PDB entry 8VNF | X-ray diffraction, 1.50 A resolution | chains C and A of the 4 polymer chains in the assembly

[Chain C]
Molecule: 21-nt DNA strand
Sequence (21 nucleotides; each row starts with the number of its first residue):
   401 TTGACTCTCT TAAGAGAGTC A
Metal / ion sites: Mn2+: DA413, DG414 (shared with 1 residue of chain B); Na+: DA413, DG414 (shared with 1 residue of chain B)

[Chain A]
Molecule: Intron-encoded endonuclease I-PpoI
Source organism: Physarum polycephalum
Notes: EC 3.1.-.-
UniProt: Q94702 (PPO1_PHYPO); numbering as in UniProt (aligned over 2-163)
Chain sequence (162 residues; row label = number of the first residue in the row):
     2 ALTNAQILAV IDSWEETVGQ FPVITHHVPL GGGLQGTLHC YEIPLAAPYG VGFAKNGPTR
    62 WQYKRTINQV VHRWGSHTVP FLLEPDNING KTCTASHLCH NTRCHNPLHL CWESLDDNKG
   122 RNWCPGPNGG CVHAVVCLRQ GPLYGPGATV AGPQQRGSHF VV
Metal / ion sites: Zn2+ site 1: Cys41, Cys100, Cys105, His110; Mn2+: Asn119 (shared with 2 residues of chain D); Na+: Asn119 (shared with 2 residues of chain D); Zn2+ site 2: Cys125, Cys132, His134, Cys138
Reported in the primary citation:
  - catalytic residues: His98
  - mutagenesis - H78A/H98A, H98A: decreased catalytic activity
  - mutagenesis - H78A: unchanged catalytic activity

[How chain C and chain A interact]
Pairs across the interface (19; chain C residue first):
  DT401(C) with Thr67(A), phosphate contact
  DT402(C) with Arg66(A), salt bridge to the phosphate; Thr67(A), base contact; Val72(A), base contact
  DG403(C) with Val52(A), phosphate contact; Gly53(A), hydrogen bond to the phosphate; Lys65(A), hydrogen bond to the base
  DA404(C) with Ala48(A), phosphate contact; Pro49(A), phosphate contact; Ala55(A), base contact; Lys65(A), base contact
  DC405(C) with Ala48(A), phosphate contact; Lys56(A), base contact
  DT406(C) with Lys56(A), base contact; Asn57(A), base contact
  DC407(C) with Asn57(A), hydrogen bond to the base
  DT411(C) with Leu116(A), base contact; Lys120(A), hydrogen bond to the base
  DA412(C) with Asp117(A), sugar contact
Also at the interface, not in a pair above, chain C (11 interface residues in all): DT408, DT410
Also at the interface, not in a pair above, chain A (17 interface residues in all): Tyr50, Phe54, Arg74

[Summary]
11 residues of chain C face 17 of chain A across their interface; the contacts include 4 hydrogen bonds and 1
salt bridge. Polar contacts include DG403(C)-Lys65(A), DC407(C)-Asn57(A) and DT411(C)-Lys120(A). DA413(C) and
DG414(C) coordinate Mn2+. From the paper: the catalytic residue His98(A); H78A/H98A and H98A of chain A reduce
catalytic activity.
Chain C is a 21-nt DNA strand and chain A is Intron-encoded endonuclease I-PpoI (Physarum polycephalum); the
structure, Homing endonuclease I-PpoI-DNA complex:reaction at pH6.0 (K+ MES) with 500 uM Mn2+ for 20s, was
determined by X-ray diffraction (same publication as 8VMO, 8VMP, 8VMQ, 8VMR, 8VMS, 8VMT and 35 further
entries).
